Entry 4I09 (X-ray diffraction, 2.05 A resolution); this record covers chains A and B.

[Chain A (and B)]
Molecule: Catabolite gene activator
Organism: Escherichia coli
Notes: chain B of this document is another copy of the same molecule, construct and numbering; everything in this record applies to it too
UniProt: P0ACJ8 (CRP_ECOLI); residues 1-210 here = UniProt positions 1-210
Amino-acid sequence (222 residues; each row starts with the number of its first residue; numbers below 1 keep their minus sign (Met-11 is residue -11)):
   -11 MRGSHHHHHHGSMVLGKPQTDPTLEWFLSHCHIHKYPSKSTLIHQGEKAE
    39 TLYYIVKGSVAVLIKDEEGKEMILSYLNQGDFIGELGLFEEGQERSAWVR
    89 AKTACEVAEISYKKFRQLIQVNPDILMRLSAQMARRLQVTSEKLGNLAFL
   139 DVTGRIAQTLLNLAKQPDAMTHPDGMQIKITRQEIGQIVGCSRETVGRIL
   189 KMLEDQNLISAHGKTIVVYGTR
Unresolved in the structure: -11 to 5, 210 (chain B: -11 to 8, 210)
Differences from the reference sequence: expression tag (-11 to 0); engineered mutation Leu132 (Val in P0ACJ8)
Residues lining bound ligands: adenosine-3',5'-cyclic-monophosphate (CMP): Ile31, Ala37, Val50, Leu62, Ser63, Leu65, Ile71, Gly72, Glu73, Leu74, Gly75, Arg83, Ser84, Ala85, Val87, Tyr100, Arg124, Thr128
From the paper describing this entry:
  - allosteric site: Val127 to Phe137, Asn150 to Asp162 (from molecular simulation)

[How chain A and chain B interact]
Pairs across the interface (78; chain A residue first):
  Ile52(A) with Ser129(B); Gly133(B)
  Asp54(A) with Gly133(B); Asn134(B); Phe137(B)
  Glu55(A) with Asn134(B); Gln146(B), hydrogen bond
  Lys58(A) with Phe137(B)
  Glu59(A) with Phe137(B)
  Met60(A) with Leu132(B), hydrophobic; Gly133(B); Ala136(B), hydrophobic; Phe137(B), hydrophobic
  Leu62(A) with Ser129(B); Leu132(B), hydrophobic
  Leu74(A) with Ala122(B), hydrophobic; Leu125(B), hydrophobic
  Phe77(A) with Met115(B); Ser118(B); Ala119(B), hydrophobic
  Glu78(A) with Arg123(B), salt bridge
  Ser84(A) with Gln126(B)
  Ile107(A) with Pro111(B), hydrophobic; Met115(B), hydrophobic
  Gln108(A) with Pro111(B)
  Pro111(A) with Ile107(B), hydrophobic; Gln108(B); Pro111(B), hydrophobic
  Asp112(A) with Gln108(B)
  Leu114(A) with Leu114(B), hydrophobic; Met115(B), hydrophobic
  Met115(A) with Phe77(B); Ile107(B), hydrophobic; Leu114(B), hydrophobic
  Ser118(A) with Phe77(B); Ser118(B), hydrogen bond; Met121(B)
  Ala119(A) with Phe77(B), hydrophobic
  Met121(A) with Ser118(B); Ala122(B), hydrophobic
  Ala122(A) with Leu74(B), hydrophobic; Phe77(B), hydrophobic; Met121(B), hydrophobic
  Arg123(A) with Gln81(B)
  Arg124(A) with Leu125(B)
  Leu125(A) with Leu74(B), hydrophobic; Arg124(B); Leu125(B)
  Gln126(A) with Leu74(B); Gln81(B), hydrogen bond
  Thr128(A) with Leu125(B); Thr128(B); Ser129(B)
  Ser129(A) with Leu62(B); Thr128(B)
  Leu132(A) with Met60(B); Leu62(B), hydrophobic; Thr128(B)
  Gly133(A) with Ile52(B)
  Leu135(A) with Leu132(B), hydrophobic; Leu135(B); Ala136(B), hydrophobic; Arg143(B), hydrogen bond (backbone-side chain)
  Ala136(A) with Lys58(B), hydrogen bond (backbone-side chain); Met60(B), hydrophobic; Val177(B); Gly178(B)
  Phe137(A) with Ile52(B); Lys53(B); Asp54(B); Lys58(B); Met60(B), hydrophobic; Gly178(B)
  Arg143(A) with Ala136(B), hydrogen bond (side chain-backbone); Arg143(B)
  Gly178(A) with Ala136(B); Phe137(B)
  Cys179(A) with Phe137(B)
Interface residues without a listed pair, chain A (40 interface residues in all): Lys53, Leu76, Lys131, Gly174, Val177
Interface residues without a listed pair, chain B (39 interface residues in all): Glu59, Glu73, Ser84, Arg104, Lys131

[Overview]
40 residues of chain A face 39 of chain B across their interface; the contacts include 6 hydrogen bonds and 1
salt bridge. Polar contacts include Glu78(A)-Arg123(B), Glu55(A)-Gln146(B) and Ser118(A)-Ser118(B). Ligands of
chain A: adenosine-3',5'-cyclic-monophosphate. From the paper: an allosteric site at Val127(A) and Asn150(A).
Both chains are Catabolite gene activator (Escherichia coli). Entry 4I09 (structure of the mutant Catabolite
gene activator protein V132L) was determined by X-ray diffraction, deposited together with 4HZF, 4I01, 4I0A
and 4I0B.
